PDB entry 7VEZ | X-ray diffraction, 2.40 A resolution | chains A and D

# Chain A (and D)
Protein: chalcone synthases 1
From: Cyclosorus parasiticus
Notes: chain D of this document is another copy of the same molecule, construct and numbering; everything in this record applies to it too
Chain sequence (404 residues; each row starts with the number of its first residue):
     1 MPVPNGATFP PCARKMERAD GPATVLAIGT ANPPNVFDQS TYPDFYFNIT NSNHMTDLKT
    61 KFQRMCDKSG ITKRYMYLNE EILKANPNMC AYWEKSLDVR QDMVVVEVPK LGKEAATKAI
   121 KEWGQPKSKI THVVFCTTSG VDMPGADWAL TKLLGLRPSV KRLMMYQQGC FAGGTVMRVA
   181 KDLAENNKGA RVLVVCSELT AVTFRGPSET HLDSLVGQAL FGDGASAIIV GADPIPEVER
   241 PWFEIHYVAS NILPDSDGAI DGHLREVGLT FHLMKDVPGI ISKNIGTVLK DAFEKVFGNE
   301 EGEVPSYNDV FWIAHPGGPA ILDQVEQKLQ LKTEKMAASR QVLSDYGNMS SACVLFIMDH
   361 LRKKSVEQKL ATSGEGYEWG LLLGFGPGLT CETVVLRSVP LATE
Disordered / not traced: 1-6, 299-303, 403-404 (chain D: 1-5, 299-303, 403-404)
Ligand contacts: naringenin (NAR): Thr138, Ser139, Gly169, Cys170, Glu198, Leu199, Thr200, Val202, Thr203, Phe221, Gly222, Asp223, Ile260, Asp261, Gly262, Leu269, Thr270, Phe271, Asn348, Met349, Ser350, Pro387
From the paper describing this entry:
  - catalytic residues: Cys170, His315, Asn348
  - binding site for naringenin: Ser139, Met143, Cys170, Glu198, Thr200, Thr203, Phe221, Asp223, Ile260, Leu269, Phe271, Asn348, Ser350, Pro387
  - conformationally variable residues (order/disorder transition): Asn299 to Glu303
  - mutagenesis - T138S, S139G, L199T, L199T/T203F, T200I, V202I, T203F, I260L: decreased catalytic activity

# Chain A / chain D interface
Pairs across the interface (141):
  Ala7(A) with Val399(D); Pro400(D)
  Thr8(A) with Pro241(D); Glu244(D); Pro400(D)
  Phe9(A) with Thr372(D); Glu378(D); Arg397(D); Ser398(D); Pro400(D)
  Pro10(A) with Arg397(D), hydrogen bond (backbone-side chain)
  Pro11(A) with Arg397(D)
  Cys12(A) with His246(D); Arg397(D)
  Arg14(A) with Ala19(D); Asp20(D), hydrogen bond (side chain-backbone); Gly21(D), hydrogen bond (side chain-backbone); Glu185(D), salt bridge
  Lys15(A) with His246(D); Val296(D), hydrogen bond (side chain-backbone); Trp379(D)
  Met16(A) with Tyr247(D), hydrophobic; Val248(D)
  Arg18(A) with Arg18(D); Ala19(D), hydrogen bond (side chain-backbone); Asp20(D), salt bridge
  Ala19(A) with Arg14(D); Arg18(D), hydrogen bond (backbone-side chain)
  Asp20(A) with Arg14(D); Arg18(D), salt bridge
  Gly21(A) with Arg14(D), hydrogen bond (backbone-side chain)
  Lys95(A) with Glu266(D)
  Ser96(A) with Glu266(D), hydrogen bond (backbone-side chain)
  Leu97(A) with Leu97(D), hydrophobic; Arg265(D); Glu266(D), hydrogen bond (backbone-side chain)
  Asp98(A) with Arg265(D), salt bridge; Glu266(D), hydrogen bond (backbone-side chain)
  Gln101(A) with Leu264(D), hydrogen bond (side chain-backbone); Arg265(D)
  Asp102(A) with Arg265(D), salt bridge
  Thr138(A) with Met143(D)
  Val141(A) with Gln167(D); Leu264(D), hydrophobic
  Asp142(A) with Gly262(D); His263(D), salt bridge
  Met143(A) with Gln167(D); Asp261(D); Gly262(D), hydrogen bond (backbone-backbone); Leu269(D), hydrophobic
  Pro144(A) with Ile260(D); Asp261(D); Pro387(D); Gly388(D)
  Trp148(A) with Ile252(D); Asp257(D); Gly388(D), hydrogen bond (side chain-backbone)
  Lys152(A) with Ile252(D); Asp257(D), salt bridge
  Pro158(A) with Asn251(D); Ile252(D), hydrogen bond (backbone-backbone)
  Ser159(A) with Ser250(D); Asn251(D)
  Val160(A) with Ser250(D)
  Lys161(A) with Arg178(D); Val248(D)
  Arg162(A) with Arg178(D), hydrogen bond (backbone-side chain); Ile252(D); Thr390(D), hydrogen bond
  Leu163(A) with Leu163(D), hydrophobic; Met165(D), hydrophobic
  Met164(A) with Gln168(D), hydrogen bond (backbone-side chain)
  Met165(A) with Leu163(D), hydrophobic
  Tyr166(A) with Tyr166(D); Gln167(D)
  Gln167(A) with Val141(D); Met143(D)
  Gln168(A) with Met164(D)
  Arg178(A) with Lys161(D); Arg162(D), hydrogen bond (side chain-backbone)
  Val179(A) with Leu163(D), hydrophobic
  Lys181(A) with Met16(D); Asn186(D)
  Asp182(A) with Asp182(D); Leu183(D); Asn186(D), hydrogen bond; Asn187(D), hydrogen bond
  Leu183(A) with Asp182(D)
  Glu185(A) with Arg14(D), salt bridge; Asn186(D), hydrogen bond
  Asn186(A) with Lys181(D); Asp182(D), hydrogen bond; Glu185(D), hydrogen bond
  Asn187(A) with Asp182(D)
  Glu237(A) with Gly6(D)
  Pro241(A) with Gly6(D); Thr8(D)
  Glu244(A) with Thr8(D)
  His246(A) with Cys12(D); Lys15(D); Met16(D)
  Tyr247(A) with Met16(D), hydrophobic
  Val248(A) with Met16(D); Lys161(D)
  Ser250(A) with Ser159(D); Val160(D); Lys161(D)
  Asn251(A) with Pro158(D); Ser159(D)
  Ile252(A) with Trp148(D); Pro158(D), hydrogen bond (backbone-backbone); Arg162(D)
  Asp257(A) with Trp148(D); Lys152(D), salt bridge
  Ile260(A) with Pro144(D)
  Asp261(A) with Met143(D); Pro144(D)
  Gly262(A) with Asp142(D); Met143(D), hydrogen bond (backbone-backbone)
  His263(A) with Asp142(D), salt bridge
  Leu264(A) with Gln101(D), hydrogen bond (backbone-side chain); Val141(D), hydrophobic
  Arg265(A) with Leu97(D); Asp98(D), salt bridge; Gln101(D); Asp102(D), salt bridge
  Glu266(A) with Ser96(D); Leu97(D), hydrogen bond (side chain-backbone); Asp98(D), hydrogen bond (side chain-backbone)
  Val296(A) with Lys15(D), hydrogen bond (backbone-side chain)
  Thr372(A) with Phe9(D)
  Glu378(A) with Phe9(D)
  Gly388(A) with Trp148(D), hydrogen bond (backbone-side chain)
  Thr390(A) with Arg162(D), hydrogen bond
  Arg397(A) with Phe9(D); Pro10(D), hydrogen bond (side chain-backbone); Cys12(D)
  Ser398(A) with Phe9(D)
  Pro400(A) with Ala7(D); Thr8(D); Phe9(D)
Other interface residues (no listed pair), chain A (78 interface residues in all): Thr151, Gly169, Thr175, Arg240, Ala249, Trp379, Pro387, Val399
Other interface residues (no listed pair), chain D (77 interface residues in all): Pro11, Lys95, Thr151, Gly169, Thr175, Val179, Ala249

# In short
78 residues of chain A face 77 of chain D across their interface; the contacts include 32 hydrogen bonds and
12 salt bridges. Polar pairs include Arg14(A)-Glu185(D), Arg18(A)-Asp20(D) and Asp98(A)-Arg265(D). The paper
reports catalytic residues Cys170(A), His315(A) and Asn348(A); T138S, S139G and L199T of chain A, among
others, reduce catalytic activity; 8 substitutions were tested in all.
Both chains are chalcone synthases 1 (Cyclosorus parasiticus). Entry 7VEZ (Crystal structure of Cyclosorus
parasiticus chalcone synthase 1 (CpCHS1) complex with naringenin) was determined by X-ray diffraction together
with 7VEY and 7VF0 from the same study.
